Entry 3GIE (X-ray diffraction, 2.65 A resolution); this record covers chains A and B.

Chain A (and B):
Name: Sensor histidine kinase desK
Source organism: Bacillus subtilis
Notes: EC 2.7.13.3; fragment: entire cytoplasmic region; chain B of this document is another copy of the same molecule, construct and numbering; everything in this record applies to it too
UniProt: O34757 (DESK_BACSU); residue numbers follow UniProt; this construct covers 154-370
Amino-acid sequence (218 residues; numbered 153 to 370; the number before each row is that of its first residue):
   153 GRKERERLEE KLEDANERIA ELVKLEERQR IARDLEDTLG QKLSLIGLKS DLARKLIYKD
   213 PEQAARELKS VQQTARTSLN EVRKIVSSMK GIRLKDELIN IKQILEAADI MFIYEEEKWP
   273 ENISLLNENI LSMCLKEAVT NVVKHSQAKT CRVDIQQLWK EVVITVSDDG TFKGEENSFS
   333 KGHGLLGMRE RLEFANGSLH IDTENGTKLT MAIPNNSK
Disordered / not traced: 242-244, 327-335, 367-370 (chain B: 153-154, 243, 367-370)
Sequence notes: expression tag (153); engineered mutation E188 (His in O34757)
Bound ions: Mg2+: E289, N293 (together with AMP-PCP)
Small-molecule neighbours: AMP-PCP (ACP; phosphomethylphosphonic acid adenylate ester): E289, N293, V294, H297, S298, T323, F324, K325, G326, G336, L337, T359

Chain A / chain B interface:
Contacting residue pairs (56):
  E173(A) with S276(B)
  K176(A) with L278(B)
  E179(A) with K176(B), salt bridge; R180(B), salt bridge
  R180(A) with E179(B), salt bridge; S240(B); M241(B); L278(B)
  Q181(A) with K242(B)
  I183(A) with M241(B), hydrophobic
  R185(A) with K242(B)
  L187(A) with L187(B), hydrophobic; I237(B), hydrophobic
  E188(A) with K242(B), salt bridge
  L191(A) with L191(B), hydrophobic; V234(B), hydrophobic
  G192(A) with L231(B)
  L195(A) with L195(B), hydrophobic; A227(B); S230(B); L231(B)
  I198(A) with A227(B), hydrophobic
  D203(A) with Q224(B)
  R206(A) with A217(B); Q224(B)
  I209(A) with P213(B), hydrophobic; A216(B), hydrophobic; A217(B)
  Y210(A) with P213(B), hydrophobic; E214(B)
  P213(A) with I209(B), hydrophobic; Y210(B), hydrophobic
  E214(A) with Y210(B)
  A216(A) with I209(B)
  A217(A) with R206(B); I209(B)
  L220(A) with R206(B); L220(B), hydrophobic
  Q224(A) with S202(B); D203(B), hydrogen bond; R206(B), hydrogen bond
  A227(A) with L195(B); I198(B), hydrophobic
  S230(A) with L195(B)
  L231(A) with G192(B); L195(B), hydrophobic
  V234(A) with L191(B), hydrophobic; L195(B), hydrophobic
  I237(A) with L187(B), hydrophobic
  V238(A) with A184(B)
  M241(A) with I183(B), hydrophobic; A184(B), hydrophobic
  S276(A) with E173(B), hydrogen bond
  L277(A) with E173(B)
  L278(A) with E173(B); R180(B)
Also at the interface, not in a pair above, chain A (43 interface residues in all): E169, R170, V175, A184, G199, S202, A205, K221, V223, N279
Also at the interface, not in a pair above, chain B (41 interface residues in all): E188, S196, G199, A205, V223, V238, E273, I275, N279

Summary:
43 residues of chain A and 41 residues of chain B are in contact; the contacts include 3 hydrogen bonds and 4
salt bridges. Polar pairs include E179(A)-K176(B), E179(A)-R180(B) and E188(A)-K242(B). Chain A binds AMP-PCP.
E289(A) and N293(A) coordinate Mg2+.
Both chains are Sensor histidine kinase desK (Bacillus subtilis). Entry 3GIE (Crystal structure of DesKC_H188E
in complex with AMP-PCP) was determined by X-ray diffraction (same publication as 3EHF, 3EHH, 3EHJ and 3GIG).
